1FVT - chain A; structure by X-ray diffraction, 2.20 A resolution.

# Chain A
Molecule: Cell division protein kinase 2
Organism: Homo sapiens
Notes: EC 2.7.1.37
UniProt: P24941 (CDK2_HUMAN); numbering as in UniProt (aligned over 1-298)
Sequence (298 residues; row label = number of the first residue in the row):
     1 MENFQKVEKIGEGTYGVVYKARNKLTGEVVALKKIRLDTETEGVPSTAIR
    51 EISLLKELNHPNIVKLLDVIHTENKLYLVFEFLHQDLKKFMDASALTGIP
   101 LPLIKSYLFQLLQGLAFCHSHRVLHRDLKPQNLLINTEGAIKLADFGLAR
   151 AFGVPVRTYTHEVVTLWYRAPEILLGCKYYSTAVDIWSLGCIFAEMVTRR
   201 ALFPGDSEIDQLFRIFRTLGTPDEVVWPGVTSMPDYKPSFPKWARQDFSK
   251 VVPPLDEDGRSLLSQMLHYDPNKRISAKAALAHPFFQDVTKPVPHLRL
Disordered / not traced: 37-43, 154-162
Ligand contacts: 106 (4-[(2Z)-2-(5-bromo-2-oxo-1,2-dihydro-3H-indol-3-ylidene)hydrazinyl]benzene-1-sulfonamide): I10, V18, A31, K33, V64, F80, E81, F82, L83, H84, Q85, D86, K89, L134, A144, D145
Curated features (UniProtKB/Swiss-Prot):
  - active site: D127 (Proton acceptor)
  - binding site (ATP): I10 to V18, K33, E81 to L83, D86, K129 to N132, D145
  - binding site (Mg(2+)): N132, D145
  - site (CDK7 binding): K9, K88, K89, L166
  - modified residue: M1 (N-acetylmethionine), K6 (N6-acetyllysine), T14 (Phosphothreonine), Y15 (Phosphotyrosine), Y19 (Phosphotyrosine), T160 (Phosphothreonine)
  - natural variant: P45 (P45L: In a glioblastoma multiforme sample)
  - mutagenesis: K9 (K9F: Reduced phosphorylation by CAK), T14 (T14A: 2-fold increase in activity), Y15 (Y15F: 2-fold increase in activity), K88 to K89 (Reduced phosphorylation by CAK), T160 (T160A: Abolishes activity), L166 (L166R: Reduced phosphorylation by CAK and reduced kinase activity)

# Overview
Bound to chain A: compound 106. Curated annotation (UniProt) lists active-site residue D127, 19 ATP-binding
residues, Mg2+-binding residues N132 and D145 and 7 mutagenesis sites.
Chain A is Cell division protein kinase 2 (Homo sapiens); the structure, The structure of cyclin-dependent
kinase 2 (CDK2) in complex with an oxindole inhibitor, was determined by X-ray diffraction (same publication
as 1FVV).
